PDB entry 6HGV | X-ray diffraction, 2.00 A resolution | chain A

# Chain A
Name: Bifunctional epoxide hydrolase 2
From: Homo sapiens
Notes: EC 3.3.2.10, 3.1.3.76
UniProtKB: P34913 (HYES_HUMAN); residue numbers follow UniProt; this construct covers 222-555
Chain sequence (346 residues; numbered 219 to 564; the number before each row is that of its first residue):
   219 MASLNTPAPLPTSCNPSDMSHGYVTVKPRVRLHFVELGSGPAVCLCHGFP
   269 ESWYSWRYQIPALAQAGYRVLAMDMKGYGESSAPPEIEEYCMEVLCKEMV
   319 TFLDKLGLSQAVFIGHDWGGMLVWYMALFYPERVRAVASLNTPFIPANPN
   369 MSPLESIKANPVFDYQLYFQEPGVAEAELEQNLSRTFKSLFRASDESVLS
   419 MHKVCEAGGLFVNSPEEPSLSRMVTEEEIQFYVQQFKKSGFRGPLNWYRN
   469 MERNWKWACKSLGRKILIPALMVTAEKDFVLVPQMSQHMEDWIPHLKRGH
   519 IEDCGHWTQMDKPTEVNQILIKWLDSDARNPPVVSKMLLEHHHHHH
Unresolved in the structure: 219-228, 548-564
Construct notes: initiating methionine (219); expression tag (220-221, 556-564)
Metal / ion sites: Mg2+ near Asp509 (its only coordinating residue here)
Small-molecule neighbours: R-Talinolol (G3Q): Phe267, Asp335, Trp336, Met339, Thr360, Ser374, Ile375, Phe381, Tyr383, Gln384, Leu408, Ser415, Leu417, Met419, Tyr466, Met469, Phe497, Val498, Leu499, His524, Trp525
UniProt features mapped onto this chain:
  - motif: Ser553 to Met555 (Microbody targeting signal)
  - active site: Asp335 (Nucleophile), Tyr466 (Proton donor), His524 (Proton acceptor)
  - binding site (substrate): Tyr383
  - modified residue: Ser370 (Phosphoserine), Lys421 (N6-succinyllysine), Lys455 (N6-succinyllysine), Lys554 (N6-succinyllysine)
  - lipidation: Cys522 (S-(15-deoxy-Delta12,14-prostaglandin J2-9-yl)cysteine)
  - natural variant: Arg287 (R287Q: No effect on phosphatase activity), Glu470 (E470G: No effect on phosphatase activity and epoxyde hydrolase activity)
  - mutagenesis: Cys522 (C522S: Loss of S-(15-deoxy-Delta12,14-prostaglandin J2-9-yl)cysteine-induced inhibition of epoxide hydrolase activity)
From the paper describing this entry:
  - binding site for R-Talinolol: His524

# Overview
Chain A binds R-Talinolol. Curated annotation (UniProt) lists 3 active-site residues, substrate-binding
residue Tyr383 and one mutagenesis site. From the paper: a binding site for R-Talinolol at His524.
Chain A is Bifunctional epoxide hydrolase 2 (Homo sapiens); the structure, Soluble epoxide hydrolase in
complex with talinolol, was determined by X-ray diffraction, deposited together with 6HGX.
